PDB entry 7YWX | electron microscopy, 12.00 A resolution (very low resolution: no residue pairs are listed; an interface is given only as per-side residue counts) | chains J and V of the 27 polymer chains in the assembly

== Chain J ==
Molecule: 171-nt DNA strand
Sequence (171 nucleotides; each row starts with the number of its first residue; numbers below 1 keep their minus sign (DC-97 is residue -97)):
   -97 CCGCTTTGAGGCCTTCGTTGGAAACGGGAATATGTTCACATAAAAACTAG
   -47 ACAGAAGCATTCTCAGAAACTTCTATGTGATGTTTGCATTCAACTCATAG
     3 AGTTGAACATTCCTTTTCATAGAGCAGTTTTGAAACACTCTTTTTGTAGT
    53 ATCTGGAATTGGACATTTGGA
Unresolved in the structure: 65-73

== Chain V ==
Protein: Histone H2B type 1-C/E/F/G/I
Organism: Homo sapiens
UniProt: P62807 (H2B1C_HUMAN); residues 0-125 here correspond to UniProt positions 1-126 (UniProt number = residue number + 1)
Chain sequence (126 residues; row label = number of the first residue in the row; numbering starts at 0):
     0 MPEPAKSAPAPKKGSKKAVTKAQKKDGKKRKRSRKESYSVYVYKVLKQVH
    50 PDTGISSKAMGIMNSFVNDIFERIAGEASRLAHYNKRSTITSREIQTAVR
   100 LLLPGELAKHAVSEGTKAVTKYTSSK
Unresolved in the structure: 0-32, 125

== Interface between chain J and chain V ==
At this resolution (12 A) residue pairs are not listed: 7 residues of chain J and 10 of chain V lie at the interface.

== Overview ==
The interface between chain J and chain V involves 7 residues on one side and 10 on the other.
Chain J is a 171-nt DNA strand and chain V is Histone H2B type 1-C/E/F/G/I (Homo sapiens); the structure,
Structure of the human CCAN CENP-A alpha-satellite complex, was determined by electron microscopy (same
publication as 7PB4, 7PB8, 7PII, 7PKN, 7R5R, 7R5S, 7R5V and 7YYH).
